Entry 1NVU (X-ray diffraction, 2.20 A resolution); this record covers chains R and S of the 3 polymer chains in the assembly.

Chain R:
Protein: Transforming protein p21/H-RAS-1
Organism: Homo sapiens
UniProt: P01112 (RASH_HUMAN); residues 1-166 here = UniProt positions 1-166
Amino-acid sequence (166 residues; each row starts with the number of its first residue):
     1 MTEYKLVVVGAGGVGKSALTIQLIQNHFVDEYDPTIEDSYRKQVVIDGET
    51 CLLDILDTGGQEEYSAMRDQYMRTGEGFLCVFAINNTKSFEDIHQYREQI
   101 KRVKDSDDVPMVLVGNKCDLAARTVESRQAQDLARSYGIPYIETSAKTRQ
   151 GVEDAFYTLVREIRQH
Sequence notes: engineered mutation Gly59 (Ala in P01112)
UniProt features mapped onto this chain:
  - region: His166 (Hypervariable region)
  - motif: Tyr32 to Tyr40 (Effector region)
  - binding site (GTP): Gly13 to Ala18, Val29 to Thr35, Asn116 to Asp119, Ser145 to Lys147
  - modified residue: Met1 (N-acetylmethionine), Thr2 (N-acetylthreonine), Cys118 (S-nitrosocysteine)
  - glycosylation: Thr35 (Microbial infection: O-linked (Glc) threonine)
  - natural variant: Gly12 (G12A: In CSTLO; G12C: In CSTLO; G12D: In CSTLO; G12E: In CSTLO; G12S: In CSTLO and CMEMS; G12V: In CSTLO, bladder carcinoma and CMEMS), Gly13 (G13C: In CSTLO; G13D: In CSTLO; G13R: In SFM), Gln22 (Q22K: In CMEMS), Glu37 (E37EE: In CSTLO), Thr58 (T58I: In CSTLO), Gln61 (Q61K: In NMTC2; Q61L: In melanoma), Glu63 (E63K: In CMEMS), Ser89 (S89C: Found in a patient with severe fetal hydrops and pleural effusion; uncertain significance), Lys117 (K117R: In CSTLO), Ala146 (A146T: In CSTLO; A146V: In CSTLO)
  - mutagenesis: Ser17 (S17N: Dominant negative. Prevents PLCE1 EGF-induced recruitment to plasma membrane. No effect on subcellular location of isoform 2), Asn26 (N26G: Loss of interaction with PLCE1; when associated with V-12), Val29 (V29A: No effect on interaction with PLCE1; when associated with V-12), Tyr32 (Y32F: Loss of interaction and recruitment to plasma membrane of PLCE1; when associated with V-12), Pro34 (P34G: No effect on interaction with PLCE1; when associated with V-12), Thr35 (T35S: Loss of interaction with PLCE1; when associated with V-12), Glu37 (E37G: No effect on interaction with PLCE1; when associated with V-12), Asp38 (D38N: No effect on interaction with PLCE1; when associated with V-12), Ser39 (S39C: No effect on interaction with PLCE1; when associated with V-12), Gln61 (Q61I: Moderately increased transformation of cultured cell lines; Q61R: Promotes interaction with SHOC2 and PP1C; Q61V: Strongly increased transformation of cultured cell lines), Ala83 (A83T: GTP-binding activity reduced by factor of 30), Cys118 (C118S: Abolishes S-nitrosylation. No stimulation of guanine nucleotide exchange), 3 further mutagenesis entries in UniProt

Chain S:
Protein: Son of sevenless protein homolog 1
Organism: Homo sapiens
Notes: fragment: residues 566-1046, including RAS GUANINE NUCLEOTIDE EXCHANGE FACTOR domain
UniProt: Q07889 (SOS1_HUMAN); residue numbers follow UniProt; this construct covers 566-1046
Amino-acid sequence (481 residues; numbered 566 to 1046; the number before each row is that of its first residue):
   566 QMRLPSADVYRFAEPDSEENIIFEENMQPKAGIPIIKAGTVIKLIERLTY
   616 HMYADPNFVRTFLTTYRSFCKPQELLSLIIERFEIPEPEPTEADRIAIEN
   666 GDQPLSAELKRFRKEYIQPVQLRVLNVCRHWVEHHFYDFERDAYLLQRME
   716 EFIGTVRGKAMKKWVESITKIIQRKKIARDNGPGHNITFQSSPPTVEWHI
   766 SRPGHIETFDLLTLHPIEIARQLTLLESDLYRAVQPSELVGSVWTKEDKE
   816 INSPNLLKMIRHTTNLTLWFEKCIVETENLEERVAVVSRIIEILQVFQEL
   866 NNFNGVLEVVSAMNSSPVYRLDHTFEQIPSRQKKILEEAHELSEDHYKKY
   916 LAKLRSINPPCVPFFGIYLTNILKTEEGNPEVLKRHGKELINFSKRRKVA
   966 EITGEIQQYQNQPYCLRVESDIKRFFENLNPMGNSMEKEFTDYLFNKSLE
  1016 IEPRNPKPLPRFPKKYSYPLKSPGVRPSNPR
Unresolved in the structure: 591-596, 744-749

How chain R and chain S interact:
Residue-residue contacts (74; chain R residue first):
  Ser17(R) with Leu938(S); Glu942(S)
  Ala18(R) with Glu942(S), hydrogen bond (backbone-side chain)
  Ile21(R) with Lys939(S); Gly943(S)
  Gln25(R) with Gly943(S)
  Asp30(R) with Lys602(S), salt bridge; Leu948(S); Arg950(S), salt bridge
  Glu31(R) with Glu589(S); Lys602(S), salt bridge; Asn944(S); Ser959(S), hydrogen bond; Lys963(S), salt bridge
  Tyr32(R) with Lys939(S); Gly943(S); Asn944(S), hydrogen bond (backbone-side chain); Lys963(S)
  Asp33(R) with Lys963(S)
  Pro34(R) with Asn936(S); Lys939(S); Thr940(S)
  Thr35(R) with Asn936(S)
  Glu37(R) with Lys913(S), salt bridge
  Tyr40(R) with Asp910(S), hydrogen bond; His911(S)
  Arg41(R) with Asp910(S), salt bridge
  Asp54(R) with His911(S), salt bridge
  Ile55(R) with His911(S)
  Leu56(R) with His911(S)
  Asp57(R) with Thr935(S); Lys939(S), salt bridge
  Gly59(R) with Thr935(S), hydrogen bond (backbone-side chain); Leu938(S)
  Gly60(R) with Trp809(S), hydrogen bond (backbone-side chain); Leu934(S); Leu938(S)
  Gln61(R) with Phe929(S); Gly931(S); Thr935(S), hydrogen bond
  Glu63(R) with Lys814(S), salt bridge; Leu822(S); Ile825(S); Thr829(S)
  Tyr64(R) with Met824(S); Ile825(S); Thr829(S); Phe929(S), hydrophobic; Phe930(S); Gly931(S), hydrogen bond (side chain-backbone)
  Ser65(R) with Thr829(S); Glu1002(S), hydrogen bond
  Ala66(R) with Thr832(S)
  Met67(R) with Ser876(S); Tyr912(S); Phe929(S), hydrophobic
  Asp69(R) with Asn879(S); Ser880(S); Ser881(S), hydrogen bond (side chain-backbone)
  Gln70(R) with Val875(S); Ser876(S); Asn879(S); Ser908(S), hydrogen bond
  Tyr71(R) with Tyr912(S), hydrogen bond; Phe929(S)
  Arg73(R) with Asn879(S), hydrogen bond (side chain-backbone); Ser880(S); Ser881(S); Tyr884(S)
  Gln95(R) with Lys1003(S), hydrogen bond
  Arg102(R) with Ser881(S); Asp1007(S), salt bridge; Phe1010(S)
  Val103(R) with Ser881(S)
Interface residues without a listed pair, chain R (34 interface residues in all): Thr58, Asp105
Interface residues without a listed pair, chain S (50 interface residues in all): Thr810, Arg826, Thr828, Leu833, Pro882, His905, Ile932, Pro945, Thr1006, Arg1019

In short:
34 residues of chain R face 50 of chain S across their interface, with 14 hydrogen bonds and 10 salt bridges.
Polar contacts include Asp30(R)-Lys602(S), Asp30(R)-Arg950(S) and Glu31(R)-Lys602(S). UniProt lists 20
GTP-binding residues and 16 mutagenesis sites on chain R.
Here chain R is Transforming protein p21/H-RAS-1 and chain S is Son of sevenless protein homolog 1, both from
Homo sapiens. Entry 1NVU (Structural evidence for feedback activation by RasGTP of the Ras-specific nucleotide
exchange factor SOS) was determined by X-ray diffraction (same publication as 1NVV, 1NVW and 1NVX).
